6R92 - chains I and G of the 12 polymer chains in the assembly; structure by electron microscopy, 4.80 A resolution (low resolution: residue-level contacts below are approximate; hydrogen-bond / salt-bridge calls are withheld).

Chain I:
Molecule: Human alpha-satellite DNA
Sequence (145 nucleotides; row label = number of the first residue in the row):
     1 ATCAATATCCACCTGCAGATTCTACCAAAAGTGTATTTGGAAACTGCTCC
    51 ATCAAAAGGCATGTTCAGCTGGTTCAGCTGAACATGCCTTTTGATGGAGC
   101 AGTTTCCAAATACACTTTTGGTAGAATCTGCAGGTGGATATTGAT

Chain G:
Protein: Histone H2A type 1-B/E
Organism: Homo sapiens
UniProt: P04908 (H2A1B_HUMAN); residues 1-130 here = UniProt positions 1-130
Sequence (133 residues; numbered -2 to 130; the number before each row is that of its first residue; numbers below 1 keep their minus sign (Gly-2 is residue -2)):
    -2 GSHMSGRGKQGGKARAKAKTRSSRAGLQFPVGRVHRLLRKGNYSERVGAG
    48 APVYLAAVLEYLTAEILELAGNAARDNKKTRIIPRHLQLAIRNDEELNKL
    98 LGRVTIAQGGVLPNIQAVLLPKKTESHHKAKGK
Not modelled in the structure: -2 to 9, 127-130
Sequence notes: expression tag (-2 to 0)
Curated features (UniProtKB/Swiss-Prot):
  - modified residue: Ser2 (N-acetylserine), Arg4 (Citrulline), Lys6 (N6-(2-hydroxyisobutyryl)lysine), Lys10 (N6-(2-hydroxyisobutyryl)lysine), Lys14 (N6-(beta-hydroxybutyryl)lysine), Lys37 (N6-(2-hydroxyisobutyryl)lysine), Lys75 (N6-(2-hydroxyisobutyryl)lysine), Lys76 (N6-(2-hydroxyisobutyryl)lysine), Lys96 (N6-(2-hydroxyisobutyryl)lysine), Gln105 (N5-methylglutamine), Lys119 (N6-(2-hydroxyisobutyryl)lysine), Lys120 (N6-crotonyllysine), Thr121 (Phosphothreonine), Lys126 (N6-crotonyllysine)
  - cross-link (Glycyl lysine isopeptide (Lys-Gly)): Lys14 (interchain with G-Cter in ubiquitin), Lys16 (interchain with G-Cter in ubiquitin), Lys120 (interchain with G-Cter in ubiquitin)
  - mutagenesis: Ser2 (S2A: Blocks the inhibition of transcription by RPS6KA5/MSK1)

How chain I and chain G interact:
Contacting residue pairs - 18 pairs, chain I then chain G:
  DA112(I) with Arg43(G); Val44(G); Gly45(G); Ala46(G)
  DC113(I) with Arg43(G); Val44(G)
  DA114(I) with Arg36(G)
  DT117(I) with Arg12(G)
  DT118(I) with Arg12(G)
  DT119(I) with Ala15(G)
  DG120(I) with Lys14(G); Ala15(G)
  DT122(I) with Arg30(G)
  DA123(I) with Arg30(G)
  DC131(I) with Thr77(G)
  DA132(I) with Thr77(G); Arg78(G)
  DG133(I) with Lys76(G)

Overview:
The chain I/chain G interface involves 12 residues from each chain. Curated annotation (UniProt) lists one
mutagenesis site on chain G.
Here chain I is Human alpha-satellite DNA and chain G is Histone H2A type 1-B/E (Homo sapiens). Entry 6R92
(Cryo-EM structure of NCP-THF2(+1)-UV-DDB class B) was determined by electron microscopy (same publication as
6R8Y, 6R8Z, 6R90, 6R91, 6R93 and 6R94).
